6G7F - chains C and D of the 28 polymer chains in the assembly; structure by X-ray diffraction, 2.70 A resolution.

Chain C:
Name: Proteasome subunit alpha type-4
Source organism: Saccharomyces cerevisiae (strain ATCC 204508 / S288c)
Notes: EC 3.4.25.1
UniProtKB: P40303 (PSA4_YEAST); residues -1 to 252 here correspond to UniProt positions 1-254 (UniProt number = residue number + 2)
Amino-acid sequence (254 residues; each row starts with the number of its first residue; numbers below 1 keep their minus sign (Met-1 is residue -1)):
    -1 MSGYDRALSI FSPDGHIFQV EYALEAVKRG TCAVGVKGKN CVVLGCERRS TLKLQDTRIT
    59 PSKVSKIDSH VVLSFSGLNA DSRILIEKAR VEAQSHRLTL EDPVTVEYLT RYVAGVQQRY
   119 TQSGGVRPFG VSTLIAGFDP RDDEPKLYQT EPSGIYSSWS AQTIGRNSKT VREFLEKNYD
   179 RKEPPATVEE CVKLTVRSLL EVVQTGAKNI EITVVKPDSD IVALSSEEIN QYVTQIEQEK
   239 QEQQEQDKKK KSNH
Unresolved in the structure: -1 to 0, 241-252
UniProt features mapped onto this chain:
  - modified residue: Thr58 (Phosphothreonine)

Chain D:
Name: Proteasome subunit alpha type-5
Source organism: Saccharomyces cerevisiae (strain ATCC 204508 / S288c)
Notes: EC 3.4.25.1
UniProtKB: P32379 (PSA5_YEAST); residues -7 to 252 here correspond to UniProt positions 1-260 (UniProt number = residue number + 8)
Amino-acid sequence (260 residues; row label = number of the first residue in the row; numbers below 1 keep their minus sign (Met-7 is residue -7)):
    -7 MFLTRSEYDR GVSTFSPEGR LFQVEYSLEA IKLGSTAIGI ATKEGVVLGV EKRATSPLLE
    53 SDSIEKIVEI DRHIGCAMSG LTADARSMIE HARTAAVTHN LYYDEDINVE SLTQSVCDLA
   113 LRFGEGASGE ERLMSRPFGV ALLIAGHDAD DGYQLFHAEP SGTFYRYNAK AIGSGSEGAQ
   173 AELLNEWHSS LTLKEAELLV LKILKQVMEE KLDENNAQLS CITKQDGFKI YDNEKTAELI
   233 KELKEKEAAE SPEEADVEMS
Unresolved in the structure: -7 to 0, 118-124, 243-252

How chain C and chain D interact:
Residue-residue contacts (62; chain C residue first):
  Asp3(C) with Glu117(D)
  Arg4(C) with Glu117(D)
  Ala5(C) with Val4(D), hydrophobic; Glu117(D); Ser127(D)
  Ser7(C) with Ser127(D), hydrogen bond (backbone-side chain); Arg128(D)
  Ile8(C) with Gln15(D)
  Phe9(C) with Gln15(D); Tyr18(D); Ser19(D); Ala22(D), hydrophobic; Leu73(D), hydrophobic; Arg128(D); Pro129(D); Gly131(D)
  Ser10(C) with Tyr18(D)
  Pro11(C) with Tyr18(D), hydrophobic; Glu21(D)
  Asp12(C) with Glu21(D)
  Gly13(C) with Tyr18(D); Glu21(D); Ala22(D)
  His14(C) with Leu25(D)
  Ile15(C) with Leu73(D), hydrophobic; Arg128(D)
  Lys35(C) with Glu52(D), salt bridge
  Gln116(C) with Ala75(D); Asp76(D)
  Thr119(C) with Arg128(D), hydrogen bond (backbone-side chain)
  Gln120(C) with Asp76(D); Met126(D); Ser127(D), hydrogen bond (backbone-backbone); Arg128(D); Pro129(D); Phe130(D)
  Ser121(C) with Ser127(D)
  Gly122(C) with Ser127(D)
  Ser151(C) with Ala75(D)
  Gly152(C) with Ala75(D)
  Ile153(C) with Thr74(D); Ala75(D)
  Ser155(C) with Leu51(D); Ser55(D)
  Ser156(C) with Leu51(D); Glu52(D), hydrogen bond (backbone-backbone); Ser55(D), hydrogen bond (backbone-side chain)
  Trp157(C) with Ser48(D); Leu50(D); Leu51(D); Glu52(D)
  Ser158(C) with Leu50(D), hydrogen bond (backbone-backbone); Glu52(D), hydrogen bond (backbone-side chain)
  Ala159(C) with Leu50(D)
  Leu173(C) with Leu50(D), hydrophobic
  Glu174(C) with Ser48(D), hydrogen bond; Pro49(D); Leu50(D)
  Arg179(C) with Pro49(D), hydrogen bond (side chain-backbone); Leu50(D); Leu51(D), hydrogen bond (side chain-backbone); Glu52(D)
Interface residues without a listed pair, chain C (31 interface residues in all): Arg170, Tyr177
Interface residues without a listed pair, chain D (26 interface residues in all): Asp1, Thr47

In short:
31 residues of chain C face 26 of chain D across their interface; the contacts include 10 hydrogen bonds and 1
salt bridge. Among the polar pairs are Lys35(C)-Glu52(D), Ser7(C)-Ser127(D) and Thr119(C)-Arg128(D).
Here chain C is Proteasome subunit alpha type-4 and chain D is Proteasome subunit alpha type-5, both from
Saccharomyces cerevisiae (strain ATCC 204508 / S288c). Entry 6G7F (Yeast 20S proteasome in complex with
Cystargolide B) was determined by X-ray diffraction together with 6G8M and 6G8N from the same study.
